Entry 3QVI (X-ray diffraction, 2.50 A resolution); this record covers chains A and B of the 4 polymer chains in the assembly.

[Chain A (and B)]
Protein: Histo-aspartic protease
Organism: Plasmodium falciparum
Notes: chain B of this document is another copy of the same molecule, construct and numbering; everything in this record applies to it too
UniProt: Q9Y006 (Q9Y006_PLAFA); the construct lacks a stretch of the UniProt sequence and is renumbered around it, so the offset changes along the chain: -124 to 96 = UniProt 1-221; 98-109 = UniProt 222-233; 110-195 = UniProt 236-321; 197-199 = UniProt 322-324; 5 more segments
Chain sequence (451 residues; each row starts with the number of its first residue; note: 9 numbers in that range are skipped by the numbering (no residue carries them; nothing is unmodelled there); a row labelled like 109A-109B holds insertion residues (109A, then the next letters in order); numbers below 1 keep their minus sign (Met-124 is residue -124)):
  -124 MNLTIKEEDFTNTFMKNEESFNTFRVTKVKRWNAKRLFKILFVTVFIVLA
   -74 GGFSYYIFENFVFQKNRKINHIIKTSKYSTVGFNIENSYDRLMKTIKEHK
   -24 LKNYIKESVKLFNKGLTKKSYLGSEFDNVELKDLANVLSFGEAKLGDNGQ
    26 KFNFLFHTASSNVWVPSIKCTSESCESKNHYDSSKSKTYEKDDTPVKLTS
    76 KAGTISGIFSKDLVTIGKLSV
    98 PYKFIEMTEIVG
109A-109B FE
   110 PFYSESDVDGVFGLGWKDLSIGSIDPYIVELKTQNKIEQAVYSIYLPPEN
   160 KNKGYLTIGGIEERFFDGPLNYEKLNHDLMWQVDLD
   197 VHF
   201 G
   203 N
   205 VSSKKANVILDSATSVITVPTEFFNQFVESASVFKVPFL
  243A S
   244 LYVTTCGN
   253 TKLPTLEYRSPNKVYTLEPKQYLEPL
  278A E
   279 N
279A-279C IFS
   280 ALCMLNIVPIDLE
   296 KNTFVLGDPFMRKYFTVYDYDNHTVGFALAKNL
Not modelled in the structure: -124 to -1, 239-242 (chain B: -124 to -1)
UniProt features mapped onto this chain:
  - active site: Asp215
Cystine bridges: Cys45-Cys50, Cys249-Cys282
Residues lining bound ligands:
  - kni-10395 (K95; (4R)-N-[(1S,2R)-2-hydroxy-2,3-dihydro-1H-inden-1-yl]-3-[(2S,3S)-2-hydroxy-3-{[S-methyl-N-(phenylacetyl)-L-cysteinyl]ami no}-4-phenylbutanoyl]-5,5-dimethyl-1,3-thiazolidine-4-carboxamide): His32, Ala34, Ser35, Trp39, Leu73, Val120, Leu128, Met189, Ile213, Asp215, Asp290, Leu291, Glu292, Val300
  - PG5 (1-methoxy-2-[2-(2-methoxy-ethoxy]-ethane): Val220, Glu276, Pro277, Met283, Leu284, Asn285
From the paper describing this entry:
  - catalytic residues: His32, Ser35, Asp215 (proposed by the authors, not directly observed)
  - self-association interface (contacts with another copy of this molecule): Glu0 to Ala10, Tyr164 to Ile167, Glu276 to Met283
  - binding site for kni-10395: Ala34, Ser35, Trp39, Leu73, Ser75, Val120, Met189, Ile213, Asp215, Leu243, Glu278A, Leu278, Phe279B, Leu281, Leu291, Glu292, Val300
  - contacts within the chain: Ser35-Trp39, Asp215-Thr218 (hydrogen bond)
  - conformationally variable residues (loop rearrangement, side-chain flip): Phe15, His32, Ser35, Phe111, Thr218, Asn229 to Leu255, Glu278A

[Interface between chain A and chain B]
Pairs across the interface - 161 pairs, chain A then chain B:
  Glu0(A) with Glu171(B)
  Phe1(A) with Thr166(B); Ile167(B); Gly168(B); Gly169(B); Ile170(B); Glu171(B)
  Asp2(A) with Ile91(B); Gly92(B); Lys93(B), hydrogen bond (side chain-backbone); Leu94(B), hydrogen bond (side chain-backbone); Leu165(B); Thr166(B); Ile167(B), hydrogen bond (backbone-backbone)
  Asn3(A) with Tyr164(B); Leu165(B); Thr166(B), hydrogen bond; Glu171(B)
  Val4(A) with Glu17(B); Ile91(B), hydrophobic; Tyr164(B); Leu165(B), hydrogen bond (backbone-backbone)
  Glu5(A) with Phe15(B); Gly16(B); Lys162(B), salt bridge; Gly163(B); Tyr164(B)
  Leu6(A) with Val12(B); Leu13(B); Phe15(B); Phe31(B), hydrophobic; Tyr154(B); Lys162(B); Gly163(B), hydrogen bond (backbone-backbone); Tyr164(B); Leu165(B)
  Lys7(A) with Val12(B); Leu13(B); Phe15(B), hydrogen bond (backbone-backbone); Asn28(B); Lys162(B)
  Asp8(A) with Asp8(B); Leu9(B); Asn11(B); Phe15(B)
  Leu9(A) with Asn11(B); Leu13(B), hydrophobic; Phe15(B), hydrophobic; Asp116(B)
  Ala10(A) with Asp116(B), hydrogen bond (backbone-side chain)
  Asn11(A) with Asp8(B)
  Val12(A) with Leu6(B), hydrophobic; Lys7(B); Asp8(B)
  Leu13(A) with Leu6(B); Lys7(B), hydrogen bond (backbone-backbone); Asn279(B)
  Phe15(A) with Leu6(B); Lys7(B), hydrogen bond (backbone-backbone); Asp8(B); Leu9(B), hydrophobic
  Gly16(A) with Glu5(B); Lys7(B)
  Glu17(A) with Val4(B)
  Asn28(A) with Lys7(B)
  Leu30(A) with Asn279(B)
  Phe31(A) with Leu6(B), hydrophobic
  Ser52(A) with Lys160(B)
  Ile91(A) with Asp2(B); Val4(B), hydrophobic
  Gly92(A) with Asp2(B)
  Lys93(A) with Asp2(B), hydrogen bond (backbone-side chain)
  Leu94(A) with Asp2(B)
  Met104(A) with Phe279B(B), hydrophobic
  Phe109A(A) with Phe279B(B); Ser279C(B)
  Glu109B(A) with Lys272(B), hydrogen bond (backbone-side chain)
  Pro110(A) with Lys272(B)
  Phe111(A) with Lys272(B); Leu275(B); Pro277(B); Cys282(B), hydrophobic
  Tyr112(A) with Phe279B(B), hydrophobic
  Glu114(A) with Pro157(B); Glu158(B); Asn159(B), hydrogen bond (backbone-side chain)
  Asp116(A) with Leu9(B); Ala10(B), hydrogen bond (side chain-backbone)
  Val117(A) with Ile279A(B), hydrophobic
  Gly119(A) with Ile279A(B)
  Val120(A) with Ile279A(B), hydrophobic; Phe279B(B), hydrophobic
  Tyr154(A) with Leu6(B)
  Leu155(A) with Leu6(B), hydrophobic
  Pro157(A) with Glu114(B)
  Glu158(A) with Glu114(B)
  Asn159(A) with Glu114(B)
  Lys160(A) with Ser52(B)
  Lys162(A) with Glu5(B), salt bridge; Leu6(B)
  Gly163(A) with Glu5(B); Leu6(B), hydrogen bond (backbone-backbone)
  Tyr164(A) with Asn3(B); Val4(B); Glu5(B); Leu6(B)
  Leu165(A) with Asp2(B); Asn3(B); Val4(B), hydrogen bond (backbone-backbone); Leu6(B)
  Thr166(A) with Phe1(B); Asp2(B); Asn3(B), hydrogen bond
  Ile167(A) with Phe1(B); Asp2(B), hydrogen bond (backbone-backbone)
  Gly168(A) with Phe1(B)
  Gly169(A) with Phe1(B)
  Ile170(A) with Phe1(B)
  Glu171(A) with Glu0(B)
  Ala217(A) with Glu278A(B); Asn279(B), hydrogen bond (backbone-backbone)
  Thr218(A) with Leu278(B)
  Ser219(A) with Asn279(B), hydrogen bond
  Val220(A) with Leu278(B), hydrophobic
  Thr225(A) with Leu243(B)
  Tyr245(A) with Tyr245(B), hydrophobic
  Val246(A) with Pro288(B)
  Thr248(A) with Lys76(B)
  Cys249(A) with Ala77(B)
  Lys272(A) with Glu109B(B); Pro110(B)
  Leu275(A) with Phe111(B)
  Pro277(A) with Phe111(B)
  Leu278(A) with Thr218(B); Ser219(B); Ile289(B), hydrophobic
  Glu278A(A) with His32(B), salt bridge; Asp215(B); Ala217(B)
  Asn279(A) with Leu13(B); Leu30(B); Ala217(B), hydrogen bond (backbone-backbone); Ser219(B), hydrogen bond; Asp303(B)
  Ile279A(A) with Tyr112(B), hydrophobic; Val117(B), hydrophobic; Val120(B), hydrophobic
  Phe279B(A) with Met104(B), hydrophobic; Phe109A(B), hydrophobic; Tyr112(B), hydrophobic; Val120(B), hydrophobic
  Ala280(A) with Ala77(B)
  Leu281(A) with Ile289(B), hydrophobic
  Cys282(A) with Phe111(B), hydrophobic
  Val287(A) with Val246(B), hydrophobic
  Pro288(A) with Ser243A(B), hydrogen bond (backbone-side chain); Val246(B)
  Ile289(A) with Leu243(B), hydrophobic; Val246(B), hydrophobic; Leu281(B), hydrophobic
  Asp303(A) with Asn279(B)
Other interface residues (no listed pair), chain A (85 interface residues in all): Ser14, His32, Ile107, Ser113, Ser115, Ile153, Phe174, Ser279C, Met283
Other interface residues (no listed pair), chain B (87 interface residues in all): Ser14, Ser75, Ile107, Ser113, Ser115, Ile153, Leu155, Phe174, Leu244, Cys249, Met283, Val287
The authors on this interface:
  - residue pairs: His32(A)-Ile279A(B), His32(A)-Glu278A(B), Asp215(B)-Glu278A(A) (hydrogen bond)

[Summary]
85 residues of chain A and 87 residues of chain B are in contact, with 23 hydrogen bonds and 3 salt bridges.
Among the polar pairs are Glu5(A)-Lys162(B), Glu278A(A)-His32(B) and Asp2(A)-Lys93(B). The paper describes
contacts between His32(A) and Ile279A(B) and His32(A) and Glu278A(B); a hydrogen bond between Asp215(B) and
Glu278A(A). From the paper: catalytic residues His32(A), Ser35(A) and Asp215(A); a binding site for kni-10395
at Ala34(A), Ser35(A) and Trp39(A) among others.
Chain A and chain B are both Histo-aspartic protease (Plasmodium falciparum); the structure, Crystal structure
of KNI-10395 bound histo-aspartic protease (HAP) from Plasmodium falciparum, was determined by X-ray
diffraction together with 3QVC from the same study.
